PDB entry 7W6L | X-ray diffraction, 2.26 A resolution | chains C and D of the 7 polymer chains in the assembly

[Chain C]
Protein: Histone-lysine N-methyltransferase 2C
Source organism: Homo sapiens
Notes: EC 2.1.1.43
UniProt: Q8NEZ4 (KMT2C_HUMAN); residues 4757-4911 here = UniProt positions 4757-4911
Sequence (159 residues; numbered 4753 to 4911; the number before each row is that of its first residue):
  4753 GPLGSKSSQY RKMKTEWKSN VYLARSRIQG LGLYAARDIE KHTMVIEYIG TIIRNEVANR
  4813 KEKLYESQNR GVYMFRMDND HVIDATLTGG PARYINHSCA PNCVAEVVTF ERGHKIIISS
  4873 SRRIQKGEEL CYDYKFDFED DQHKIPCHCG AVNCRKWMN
Not modelled in the structure: 4753
Sequence notes: expression tag (4753-4756)
Bound ions: Zn2+: C4851, C4899, C4901, C4906
Ligand contacts: S-adenosylhomocysteine (SAH): I4780, Q4781, G4782, L4783, G4823, V4824, Y4825, R4845, Y4846, I4847, N4848, H4849, Y4886, P4898, C4899, H4900, C4901, M4910
Curated features (UniProtKB/Swiss-Prot):
  - binding site (S-adenosyl-L-methionine): Y4825, N4848, H4849
  - binding site (Zn(2+)): C4851, C4899, C4901, C4906
  - mutagenesis: R4779 (R4779P: Confers a WRAD-dependent gain-of-function histone H3 dimethylation activity. Converts H3K4me1 into H3K4me2), Y4786 (Y4786F: Confers a WRAD-dependent gain-of-function histone H3 dimethylation activity. Converts H3K4me1 into H3K4me2), N4848 (N4848A: Abolishes interaction with S-adenosyl-L-methionine), Q4877 (Q4877Y: Confers a WRAD-dependent gain-of-function histone H3 dimethylation activity. Converts H3K4me1 into H3K4me2), H4900 (H4900N: Confers a WRAD-dependent gain-of-function histone H3 dimethylation activity. Converts H3K4me1 into H3K4me2)

[Chain D]
Protein: Retinoblastoma-binding protein 5
Source organism: Homo sapiens
UniProt: Q15291 (RBBP5_HUMAN); residues 330-356 here = UniProt positions 330-356
Sequence (27 residues; row label = number of the first residue in the row):
   330 SAFAPDFKEL DENVEYEERE SEFDIED
Not modelled in the structure: 330-335, 355-356
Curated features (UniProtKB/Swiss-Prot):
  - modified residue: S350 (Phosphoserine)

[Interface between chain C and chain D]
Contacting residue pairs (40; chain C residue first):
  Y4762(C) - E341(D)
  K4766(C) - D340(D)  hydrogen bond (side chain-backbone)
  K4766(C) - E341(D)  salt bridge
  E4799(C) - N342(D)
  Y4800(C) - N342(D)
  I4801(C) - L339(D)
  I4801(C) - D340(D)
  I4801(C) - E341(D)
  I4801(C) - N342(D)
  G4802(C) - N342(D)  hydrogen bond (backbone-side chain)
  G4802(C) - V343(D)  hydrogen bond (backbone-backbone)
  T4803(C) - V343(D)
  T4803(C) - Y345(D)
  I4804(C) - N342(D)
  I4804(C) - V343(D)  hydrogen bond (backbone-backbone)
  I4804(C) - Y345(D)  hydrogen bond (backbone-backbone)
  I4805(C) - Y345(D)  hydrophobic
  R4806(C) - E347(D)  salt bridge
  R4806(C) - F352(D)
  E4808(C) - F352(D)
  V4809(C) - Y345(D)  hydrophobic
  V4809(C) - E347(D)
  V4809(C) - F352(D)  hydrophobic
  R4812(C) - F352(D)  hydrogen bond (side chain-backbone)
  R4812(C) - I354(D)
  K4813(C) - Y345(D)  hydrogen bond
  K4813(C) - E351(D)  salt bridge
  A4837(C) - F336(D)
  T4838(C) - F336(D)
  L4839(C) - F336(D)
  L4839(C) - K337(D)  hydrogen bond (backbone-backbone)
  T4840(C) - F336(D)
  T4840(C) - K337(D)  hydrogen bond (side chain-backbone)
  T4840(C) - L339(D)
  G4841(C) - F336(D)
  G4841(C) - K337(D)  hydrogen bond (backbone-backbone)
  G4841(C) - E338(D)
  G4841(C) - L339(D)  hydrogen bond (backbone-backbone)
  P4843(C) - E338(D)
  R4845(C) - F336(D)
Also at the interface, not in a pair above, chain C (24 interface residues in all): I4835, H4866, K4867
Also at the interface, not in a pair above, chain D (14 interface residues in all): E344

[In short]
Chain C and chain D form an interface of 24 and 14 residues respectively; the contacts include 11 hydrogen
bonds and 3 salt bridges. Polar contacts include K4766(C)-E341(D), R4806(C)-E347(D) and K4813(C)-E351(D).
Bound to chain C: S-adenosylhomocysteine.
Here chain C is Histone-lysine N-methyltransferase 2C and chain D is Retinoblastoma-binding protein 5, both
from Homo sapiens. Entry 7W6L (The crystal structure of MLL3-RBBP5-ASH2L in complex with H3K4me0 peptide) was
determined by X-ray diffraction, deposited together with 7W67, 7W6A, 7W6I and 7W6J.
